PDB entry 3CCU | X-ray diffraction, 2.80 A resolution | chains Q and 0 of the 31 polymer chains in the assembly

[Chain Q]
Molecule: 50S ribosomal protein L21e
From: Haloarcula marismortui
UniProtKB: P12734 (RL21_HALMA); residues 0-95 here correspond to UniProt positions 1-96 (UniProt number = residue number + 1)
Chain sequence (96 residues; each row starts with the number of its first residue; numbering starts at 0):
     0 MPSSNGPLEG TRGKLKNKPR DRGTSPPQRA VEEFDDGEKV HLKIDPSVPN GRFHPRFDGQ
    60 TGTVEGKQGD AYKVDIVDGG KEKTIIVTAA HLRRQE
Unresolved in the structure: 0
Metal / ion sites: Na+: Asp20, Gly22, Ser24, Ser46

[Chain 0]
Molecule: 23S ribosomal RNA
From: Haloarcula marismortui
Notes: engineered mutation(s): G2099A, G2482C
Sequence (2923 nucleotides; row label = number of the first residue in the row):
     1 GUUGGCUACU AUGCCAGCUG GUGGAUUGCU CGGCUCAGGC GCUGAUGAAG GACGUGCCAA
    61 GCUGCGAUAA GCUGUGGGGA GCCGCACGGA GGCGAAGAAC CACAGAUUUC CGAAUGAGAA
   121 UCUCUCUAAC AAUUGCUUCG CGCAAUGAGG AACCCCGAGA ACUGAAACAU CUCAGUAUCG
   181 GGAGGAACAG AAAACGCAAC GUGAUGUCGU UAGUAACCGC GAGUGAACGC GAUACAGCCC
   241 AAACCGAAGC CCUCACGGGC AAUGUGGUGU CAGGGCUACC UCUCAUCAGC CGACCGUCUU
   301 CACGAAGUCU CUUGGAAUAG AGCGUGAUAC AGGGUGACAA CCCCGUACUG AAGACCAGUA
   361 CGCUGUGCGG UAGUGCCAGA GUAGCGGGGG UUGGAUAUCC CUCGCGAAUA ACGCAGGCAU
   421 CGACUGCGAA GGCUAAACAC AACCUGAGAC CGAUAGUGAA CAAGUAGUGU GAACGAACGC
   481 UGCAAAGUAC CCUCAGAAGG GAGGCGAAAU AGAGCAUGAA AUCAGUUGGC GAUCGAGCGA
   541 CAGGGCAUAC AAGGUCCCUU GACGAAUGAC CGAGACGCGA GUCUCCAGUA AGACUCACGG
   601 GAAGCCGAUG UUCUGUCGUA CGUUUUGAAA AACGAGCCAG GGAGUGUGUC UGUAUGGCAA
   661 GUCUAACCGG AGUAUCCGGG GAGGCACAGG GAAACCGACA UGGCCGCAGG GCUUUGCCCG
   721 AGGGCCGCCG UCUUCAAGGG CGGGGAGCCA UGUGGACACG ACCCGAAUCC GGACGAUCUA
   781 CGCAUGGACA AGAUGAAGCG UGCCGAAAGG CACGUGGAAG UCUGUUAGAG UUGGUGUCCU
   841 ACAAUACCCU CUCGUGAUCU AUGUGUAGGG GUGAAAGGCC CAUCGAGUCC GGCAACAGCU
   901 GGUUCCAAUC GAAACAUGUC GAAGCAUGAC CUCCGCCGAG GUAGUCUGUG AGGUAGAGCG
   961 ACCGAUUGGU GUGUCCGCCU CCGAGAGGAG UCGGCACACC UGUCAAACUC CAAACUUACA
  1021 GACGCUGUUU GACGCGGGGA UUCCGGUGCG CGGGGUAAGC CUGUGUACCA GGAGGGGAAC
  1081 AACCCAGAGA UAGGUUAAGG UCCCCAAGUG UGGAUUAAGU GUAAUCCUCU GAAGGUGGUC
  1141 UCGAGCCCUA GACAGCCGGG AGGUGAGCUU AGAAGCAGCU ACCCUCUAAG AAAAGCGUAA
  1201 CAGCUUACCG GCCGAGGUUU GAGGCGCCCA AAAUGAUCGG GACUCAAAUC CACCACCGAG
  1261 ACCUGUCCGU ACCACUCAUA CUGGUAAUCG AGUAGAUUGG CGCUCUAAUU GGAUGGAAGC
  1321 AGGGGCGAGA GCUCCUGUGG ACCGAUUAGU GACGAAAAUC CUGGCCAUAG UAGCAGCGAU
  1381 AGUCGGGUGA GAACCCCGAC GGCCUAAUGG AUAAGGGUUC CUCAGCACUG CUGAUCAGCU
  1441 GAGGGUUAGC CGGUCCUAAG UCUCACCGCA ACUCGACUGA GACGAAAUGG GAAACAGGUU
  1501 AAUAUUCCUG UGCCAUCAUG CAGUGAAAGU UGACGCCCUG GGGUCGAUCA CGCCGGGCAU
  1561 UCGCCCGGUC GAACCGUCCA ACUCCGUGGA AGCCGUAAUG GCAGGAAGCG GACGAACGGC
  1621 GGCAUAGGGA AACGUGAUUC AACCUGGGGC CCAUGAAAAG ACGAGCAUGA UGUCCGUACC
  1681 GAGAACCGAC ACAGGUGUCC AUGGCGGCGA AAGCCAAGGC CUGUCGGGAG CAACCAACGU
  1741 UAGGGAAUUC GGCAAGUUAG UCCCGUACCU UCGGAAGAAG GGAUGCCUGC UCCGGAACGG
  1801 AGCAGGUCGC AGUGACUCGG AAGCUCGGAC UGUCUAGUAA CAACAUAGGU GACCGCAAAU
  1861 CCGCAAGGAC UCGUACGGUC ACUGAAUCCU GCCCAGUGCA GGUAUCUGAA CACCUCGUAC
  1921 AAGAGGACGA AGGACCUGUC AACGGCGGGG GUAACUAUGA CCCUCUUAAG GUAGCGUAGU
  1981 ACCUUGCCGC AUCAGUAGCG GCUUGCAUGA AUGGAUUAAC CAGAGCUUCA CUGUCCCAAC
  2041 GUUGGGCCCG GUGAACUGUA CAUUCCAGUG CGGAGUCUGG AGACACCCAG GGGGAAGCAA
  2101 AGACCCUAUG GAGCUUUACU GCAGGCUGUC GCUGAGACGU GGUCGCCGAU GUGCAGCAUA
  2161 GGUAGGAGUC GUUACAGAGG UACCCGCGCU AGCGGGCCAC CCAGACAACA GUGAAAUACU
  2221 ACCCGUCGGU GACUGCGACU CUCACUCCGG GAGGAGGACA CCGAUAGCCG GGCAGUUUGA
  2281 CUGGGGCGGU ACGCGCUCGA AAAGAUAUCG AGCGCGCCCU AUGGUCAUCU CAGCCGGGAC
  2341 AGAGACCCGG CGAAGAGUGC AAGAGCAAAA GAUGACUUGA CAGUGUUCUU CCCAACGAGG
  2401 AACGCUGACG CGAAAGCGUG GUCUAGCGAA CCAAUUAGCC UGCUUGAUGC GGGCAAUUGA
  2461 UGACAGAAAA GCUACCCUAG GCAUAACAGA GUCGUCACUC GCAAGAGCAC AUAUCGACCG
  2521 AGUGGCUUGC UACCUCGAUG UCGGUUCCCU CCAUCCUGCC CGUGCAGAAG CGGGCAAGGG
  2581 UGAGGUUGUU CGCCUAUUAA AGGAGGUCGU GAGCUGGGUU UAGACCGUCG UGAGACAGGU
  2641 CGGCUGCUAU CUACUGGGUG UGUAAUGGUG UCUGACAAGA ACGACCGUAU AGUACGAGAG
  2701 GAACUACGGU UGGUGGCCAC UGGUGUACCG GUUGUUCGAG AGAGCACGUG CCGGGUAGCC
  2761 ACGCCACACG GGGUAAGAGC UGAACGCAUC UAAGCUCGAA ACCCACUUGG AAAAGAGACA
  2821 CCGCCGAGGU CCCGCGUACA AGACGCGGUC GAUAGACUCG GGGUGUGCGC GUCGAGGUAA
  2881 CGAGACGUUA AGCCCACGAG CACUAACAGA CCAAAGCCAU CAU
Unresolved in the structure: 1-9, 126-127, 715, 971-998, 1560, 1952-1963, 2137-2236, 2339-2343, 2665-2666, 2915-2923
Modified / non-standard residues: 1MA (6-hydro-1-methyladenosine-5'-monophosphate) at position 628, OMU (o2'-methyluridine 5'-monophosphate) at position 2587, OMG (o2'-methylguanosine-5'-monophosphate) at position 2588, UR3 (3-methyluridine-5'-monophoshate) at position 2619, PSU (pseudouridine-5'-monophosphate) at position 2621
Metal / ion sites: Na+ site 1 near U12 (its only coordinating residue here); Mg2+ site 1 near G28 (its only coordinating residue here); Na+ site 2: C40, G41, C443; Na+ site 3 near G56 (its only coordinating residue here); Na+ site 4: G66, U108; Sr2+ site 1: C85, A86, C87 (shared with 1 residue of chain T); Mg2+ site 2 near U115 (its only coordinating residue here); Na+ site 5: C130, U146; Na+ site 6: C141, G142; Sr2+ site 2: G147, A183 (shared with 1 residue of chain M); Mg2+ site 3: C162, U2276; K+ site 1: C162, U163, U172; 57 more Na+ sites not listed; 70 more Mg2+ sites not listed; 62 more Sr2+ sites not listed; 1 more K+ sites not listed

[Chain Q / chain 0 interface]
Pairs across the interface - 112 pairs, chain Q then chain 0:
  Pro1(Q) with G2299(0), base contact; A2300(0), base contact; U2306(0), phosphate contact; A2307(0), phosphate contact
  Ser2(Q) with C2296(0), hydrogen bond to the base; U2297(0), hydrogen bond to the base; C2298(0), hydrogen bond to the base; G2310(0), base contact
  Ser3(Q) with G2295(0), base contact; C2296(0), hydrogen bond to the phosphate
  Asn4(Q) with G2295(0), hydrogen bond to the phosphate; C2296(0), phosphate contact; U2390(0), phosphate contact; C2391(0), phosphate contact
  Gly5(Q) with G2295(0), hydrogen bond to the phosphate; C2296(0), hydrogen bond to the phosphate; U2424(0), sugar contact
  Pro6(Q) with C2296(0), phosphate contact; U2424(0), phosphate contact
  Leu7(Q) with C2296(0), hydrogen bond to the phosphate; U2297(0), phosphate contact; G2363(0), base contact; C2423(0), sugar contact; U2424(0), sugar contact
  Glu8(Q) with C2296(0), hydrogen bond to the phosphate; U2297(0), phosphate contact
  Gly9(Q) with U2297(0), hydrogen bond to the phosphate
  Thr10(Q) with U2297(0), hydrogen bond to the phosphate
  Arg11(Q) with A1007(0), hydrogen bond to the phosphate; C1008(0), salt bridge to the phosphate; U2297(0), hydrogen bond to the sugar; C2298(0), salt bridge to the phosphate; G2363(0), hydrogen bond to the phosphate; A2364(0), salt bridge to the phosphate
  Gly12(Q) with G953(0), phosphate contact
  Lys13(Q) with G953(0), phosphate contact; G2304(0), salt bridge to the phosphate
  Leu14(Q) with A2364(0), hydrogen bond to the sugar
  Lys15(Q) with A2364(0), phosphate contact; G2365(0), phosphate contact
  Asn16(Q) with G2365(0), hydrogen bond to the phosphate; C2366(0), phosphate contact
  Lys17(Q) with G953(0), base contact
  Pro18(Q) with C1010(0), phosphate contact
  Arg21(Q) with A2353(0), hydrogen bond to the base; A2354(0), salt bridge to the phosphate; C2366(0), phosphate contact
  Gly22(Q) with C2366(0), hydrogen bond to the phosphate; A2367(0), phosphate contact
  Thr23(Q) with C2366(0), phosphate contact; A2367(0), hydrogen bond to the phosphate
  Lys38(Q) with C1019(0), hydrogen bond to the phosphate; A1020(0), salt bridge to the phosphate
  His40(Q) with U949(0), hydrogen bond to the base; G950(0), hydrogen bond to the sugar
  Lys42(Q) with A951(0), phosphate contact; G952(0), phosphate contact
  Pro45(Q) with G2365(0), sugar contact
  Ser46(Q) with G2365(0), phosphate contact; C2366(0), hydrogen bond to the phosphate; A2370(0), hydrogen bond to the base
  Pro48(Q) with A2370(0), base contact
  Asn49(Q) with C2403(0), phosphate contact
  Gly50(Q) with A2402(0), hydrogen bond to the phosphate; C2403(0), hydrogen bond to the phosphate
  Arg51(Q) with A2402(0), sugar contact
  His53(Q) with C2388(0), sugar contact; U2389(0), sugar contact
  Arg55(Q) with G2304(0), hydrogen bond to the phosphate; A2305(0), salt bridge to the phosphate; U2389(0), phosphate contact; U2390(0), salt bridge to the phosphate; C2392(0), sugar contact
  Phe56(Q) with C2388(0), phosphate contact; U2389(0), phosphate contact
  Asp57(Q) with A951(0), sugar contact; A2303(0), sugar contact
  Gly58(Q) with G950(0), hydrogen bond to the base; A951(0), sugar contact; A1018(0), sugar contact
  Gln59(Q) with A1018(0), hydrogen bond to the sugar
  Thr60(Q) with A1018(0), hydrogen bond to the base; C1019(0), sugar contact
  Gln67(Q) with G2385(0), base contact; U2386(0), hydrogen bond to the sugar; C2403(0), hydrogen bond to the base; G2404(0), phosphate contact
  Gly68(Q) with G2404(0), phosphate contact
  Asp69(Q) with G2404(0), hydrogen bond to the phosphate
  Ala70(Q) with C2403(0), phosphate contact; G2404(0), phosphate contact
  Asp77(Q) with C2392(0), hydrogen bond to the sugar; C2393(0), sugar contact
  Gly78(Q) with C2393(0), sugar contact
  Gly79(Q) with C2393(0), hydrogen bond to the phosphate; A2394(0), phosphate contact
  Lys80(Q) with C2393(0), phosphate contact; A2394(0), hydrogen bond to the phosphate; A2395(0), salt bridge to the phosphate
  Lys82(Q) with C2388(0), phosphate contact; U2389(0), salt bridge to the phosphate; C2392(0), phosphate contact; C2393(0), salt bridge to the phosphate
  Thr83(Q) with U2387(0), hydrogen bond to the sugar; C2388(0), hydrogen bond to the phosphate
  Ile85(Q) with U2387(0), sugar contact; C2403(0), sugar contact
  Gln94(Q) with G948(0), base contact; U949(0), hydrogen bond to the base; C1019(0), hydrogen bond to the base
  Glu95(Q) with G948(0), hydrogen bond to the sugar; U949(0), hydrogen bond to the sugar
Other interface residues (no listed pair), chain Q (54 interface residues in all): Lys72, Val76, Ile84, Arg93
Other interface residues (no listed pair), chain 0 (53 interface residues in all): U1009, A2311, G2418, U2422, A2425

[Summary]
54 residues of chain Q face 53 of chain 0 across their interface; the contacts include 42 hydrogen bonds and
11 salt bridges. Polar contacts include Ser2(Q)-C2296(0), Ser2(Q)-U2297(0) and Ser2(Q)-C2298(0). G147(0) and
A183(0) coordinate Sr2+ site 2. Asp20(Q), Gly22(Q), Ser24(Q) and Ser46(Q) coordinate Na+.
Here chain Q is 50S ribosomal protein L21e and chain 0 is 23S ribosomal RNA, both from Haloarcula marismortui.
Entry 3CCU (Structure of Anisomycin resistant 50S Ribosomal Subunit: 23S rRNA mutation G2482C) was determined
by X-ray diffraction, deposited together with 3CC2, 3CC4, 3CC7, 3CCE, 3CCJ, 3CCL and 6 further entries.
